Entry 6V6W (X-ray diffraction, 6.50 A resolution (low resolution: residue-level contacts below are approximate; hydrogen-bond / salt-bridge calls are withheld)); this record covers chains D and T of the 6 polymer chains in the assembly.

# Chain D
Molecule: 35O22 Fab Heavy chain
Organism: Human immunodeficiency virus 1
Notes: antibody fragment or engineered binder
Sequence (243 residues; each row starts with the number of its first residue; a row labelled like 72A-72H holds insertion residues (72A, then the next letters in order)):
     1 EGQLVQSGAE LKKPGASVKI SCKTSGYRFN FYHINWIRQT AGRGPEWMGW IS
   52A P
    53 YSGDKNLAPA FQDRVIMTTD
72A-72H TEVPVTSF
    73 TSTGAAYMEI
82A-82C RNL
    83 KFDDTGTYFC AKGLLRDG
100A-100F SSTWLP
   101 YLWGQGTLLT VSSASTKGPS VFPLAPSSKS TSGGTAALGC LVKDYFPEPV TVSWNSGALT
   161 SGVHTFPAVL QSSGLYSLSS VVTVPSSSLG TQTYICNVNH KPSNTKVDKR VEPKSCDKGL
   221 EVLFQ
Not modelled in the structure: 223-225
Disulfides: Cys-22/Cys-92, Cys-140/Cys-196
Ligand contacts: N-acetylglucosamine (NAG; 2-acetamido-2-deoxy-beta-D-glucopyranose): Leu-96, Leu-97, Tyr-101

# Chain T
Molecule: Envelope glycoprotein gp41
Organism: Human immunodeficiency virus 1
Reference sequence: Q2N0S9 (Q2N0S9_9HIV1); residues 512-664 here correspond to UniProt positions 511-663 (UniProt number = residue number - 1)
Sequence (140 residues; row label = number of the first residue in the row; note: 21 numbers in that range are skipped by the numbering (no residue carries them; nothing is unmodelled there); a row labelled like 547A-547H holds insertion residues (547A, then the next letters in order)):
   512 AVGIGAVFLG FLGAAGSTMG AASMTLTVQA RNLLSG
547A-547H NPDWLPDM
   569 TVWGIKQLQA RVLAVERYLR DQQLLGIWGC SGKLICCTNV PWNSSWSNRN LSEIWDNMTW
   629 LQWDKEISNY TQIIYGLLEE SQNQQEKNEQ DLLALD
Not modelled in the structure: 512-517
Differences from the reference sequence: conflict Asn-547A (Ala560 in Q2N0S9), Pro-547B (Gln561 in Q2N0S9), Asp-547C (Gln562 in Q2N0S9), Trp-547D (His563 in Q2N0S9), Pro-547F (Leu565 in Q2N0S9), Asp-547G (Lys566 in Q2N0S9), Met-547H (Leu567 in Q2N0S9), Cys-605 (Thr604 in Q2N0S9)
Disulfides: Cys-598/Cys-604
Covalent attachments: N-acetylglucosamine (NAG) linked to Asn-611, Asn-618, Asn-625

# Chain D / chain T interface
Residue-residue contacts (8; chain D residue first):
  Tyr-32(D) / Asn-625(T)
  Leu-96(D) / Asn-625(T)
  Leu-97(D) / Asp-624(T)
  Leu-97(D) / Asn-625(T)
  Arg-98(D) / Gly-527(T)
  Arg-98(D) / Asp-624(T)
  Arg-98(D) / Asn-625(T)
  Asp-99(D) / Asp-624(T)
Also at the interface, not in a pair above, chain T (5 interface residues in all): Thr-529, Thr-627

# In short
Chain D and chain T each contribute 5 residues to their interface. Chain D binds N-acetylglucosamine.
N-acetylglucosamine is covalently linked to Asn-611(T), Asn-618(T) and Asn-625(T).
Here chain D is 35O22 Fab Heavy chain and chain T is Envelope glycoprotein gp41, both from Human
immunodeficiency virus 1. Entry 6V6W (Crystal structure of antibody 438-B11 DSS mutant (Cys98A-100aA) in
complex with an uncleaved prefusion optimized (UFO) ...) was determined by X-ray diffraction (same publication
as 6UTK, 6UUH, 6UUL and 6UUM).
